PDB entry 7UMT | electron microscopy, 3.40 A resolution | chains G and k of the 39 polymer chains in the assembly

== Chain G ==
Molecule: Intermediate capsid protein VP6
Reference sequence: A0A223GHC7 (A0A223GHC7_9REOV); numbering as in UniProt (aligned over 1-397)
Amino-acid sequence (397 residues; row label = number of the first residue in the row):
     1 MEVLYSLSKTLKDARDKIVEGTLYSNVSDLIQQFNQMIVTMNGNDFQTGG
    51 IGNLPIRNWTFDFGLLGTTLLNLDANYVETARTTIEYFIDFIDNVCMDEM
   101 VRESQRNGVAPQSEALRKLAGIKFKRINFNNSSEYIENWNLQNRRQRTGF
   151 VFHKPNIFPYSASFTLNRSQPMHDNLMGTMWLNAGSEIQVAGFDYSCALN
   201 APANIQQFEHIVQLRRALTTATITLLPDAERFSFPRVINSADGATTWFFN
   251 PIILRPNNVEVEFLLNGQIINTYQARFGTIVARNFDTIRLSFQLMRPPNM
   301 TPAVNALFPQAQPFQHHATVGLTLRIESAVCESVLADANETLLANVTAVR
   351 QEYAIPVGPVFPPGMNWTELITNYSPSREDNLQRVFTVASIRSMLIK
Construct notes: conflict Val281 (Ile in A0A223GHC7)

== Chain k ==
Molecule: Outer capsid glycoprotein VP7
Reference sequence: B1NP55 (B1NP55_9REOV); residues 1-326 here = UniProt positions 1-326
Amino-acid sequence (326 residues; row label = number of the first residue in the row):
     1 MYGIEYTTILIFLISIILLNYILKSVTRIMDYIIYRFLLIFVALFALTKA
    51 QNYGLNIPITGSMDTVYSNSTREEVFLTSTLCLYYPTEASTQISDGEWKD
   101 SLSQMFLIKGWPTGSVYFKEYSNIVDFSVDPQLYCDYNLVLMKYDQSLEL
   151 DMSELADLILNEWLCNPMDITLYYYQQSGESNKWISMGSSCTVKVCPLNT
   201 QTLGIGCQTTNVDSFETVAENEKLAIVDVVDGINHKINLTTTTCTIRNCK
   251 KLGPRENVAVIQVGGANILDITADPTTNPQIERMMRVNWKRWWQVFYTIV
   301 DYINQIVQVMSKRSRSLNSAAFYYRV
Not modelled in the structure: 1-50
Construct notes: conflict Ile108 (Thr in B1NP55), Ser147 (Asn in B1NP55)
Disulfide bonds: Cys82-Cys135, Cys165-Cys249, Cys191-Cys244, Cys196-Cys207
Covalent attachments: N-acetylglucosamine (NAG) linked to Asn69, Asn238
Bound ions: Ca2+ site 1: Asp95 (shared with 3 residues of chain j); Ca2+ site 2: Asp151, Glu154, Glu222, Leu224; Ca2+ site 3: Gln177, Asp228, Val229, Asp231 (shared with 1 residue of chain l); Ca2+ site 4: Gly206, Ser214, Glu216 (shared with 1 residue of chain l); Ca2+ site 5: Asp270, Thr272, Asp274, Thr277; Ca2+ site 6: Asp301 (shared with 3 residues of chain j)
What the authors report for this chain:
  - post-translational modification sites: Asn69, Asn238

== Interface between chain G and chain k ==
Contacting residue pairs - 13 pairs, chain G then chain k:
  Leu166(G) with Asn52(k), hydrogen bond (backbone-side chain)
  Asn167(G) with Gln51(k); Asn52(k)
  Arg168(G) with Gln51(k); Asn52(k), hydrogen bond (backbone-side chain)
  Ser169(G) with Gln51(k), hydrogen bond (backbone-backbone); Asn52(k); Tyr53(k)
  Gln170(G) with Phe322(k)
  Pro171(G) with Tyr53(k); Phe322(k), hydrophobic
  Met177(G) with Gln51(k)
  Asp242(G) with Leu55(k)
Other interface residues (no listed pair), chain k (6 interface residues in all): Gly54

== In short ==
8 residues of chain G and 6 residues of chain k are in contact, with 3 hydrogen bonds. Among the polar pairs
are Leu166(G)-Asn52(k), Arg168(G)-Asn52(k) and Ser169(G)-Gln51(k). N-acetylglucosamine is covalently linked to
Asn69(k) and Asn238(k). Asp151(k), Glu154(k), Glu222(k) and Leu224(k) form the Ca2+ site 2. From the paper:
modification sites Asn69(k) and Asn238(k).
Chain G is Intermediate capsid protein VP6 and chain k is Outer capsid glycoprotein VP7; the structure,
Structure of the VP5*/VP8* assembly from the human rotavirus strain CDC-9 - Reversed conformation, was
determined by electron microscopy (same publication as 7UMS).
